Entry 6J54 (electron microscopy, 3.94 A resolution); this record covers chains i and a of the 18 polymer chains in the assembly.

Chain i:
Protein: ATP synthase membrane subunit DAPIT
From: Sus scrofa
Reference sequence: F1RFD4 (F1RFD4_PIG); residues 8-49 here correspond to UniProt positions 9-50 (UniProt number = residue number + 1)
Sequence (42 residues; each row starts with the number of its first residue):
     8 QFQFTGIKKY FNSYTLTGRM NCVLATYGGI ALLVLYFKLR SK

Chain a:
Protein: ATP synthase subunit a
From: Sus scrofa
Reference sequence: Q35915 (ATP6_PIG); residue numbers follow UniProt; this construct covers 1-226
Sequence (226 residues; each row starts with the number of its first residue):
     1 MNENLFASFI APTMMGLPIV TLIIMFPSLL FPTPKRLINN RTISIQQWLI QLTSKQMMAI
    61 HNQKGQTWSL MLMSLIMFIG STNILGLLPH SFTPTTQLSM NLGMAIPLWS ATVFTGFRYK
   121 TKTSLAHFLP QGTPALLIPM LVIIETISLF IQPVALAVRL TANITAGHLL IHLIGGATLA
   181 LLNINTMTAF ITFTILILLT ILEFAVALIQ AYVFTLLVSL YLHDNT
Disordered / not traced: 1, 225-226

Chain i / chain a interface:
Contacting residue pairs (13; chain i residue first):
  Tyr-17(i) with Leu-70(a)
  Tyr-21(i) with Trp-68(a), hydrophobic
  Leu-23(i) with Arg-118(a)
  Thr-24(i) with Trp-68(a); Ala-111(a), hydrogen bond (side chain-backbone); Phe-114(a); Thr-115(a)
  Gly-25(i) with Pro-107(a); Ala-111(a)
  Asn-28(i) with Pro-107(a)
  Leu-31(i) with Leu-102(a); Gly-103(a); Pro-107(a), hydrophobic
Interface residues without a listed pair, chain i (10 interface residues in all): Ser-20, Met-27, Val-30
Interface residues without a listed pair, chain a (13 interface residues in all): Thr-67, Met-71, Ile-106, Ser-110

In short:
The interface between chain i and chain a involves 10 residues on one side and 13 on the other; the contacts
include 1 hydrogen bond. Its one hydrogen-bonded contact is Thr-24(i)/Ala-111(a).
Chain i is ATP synthase membrane subunit DAPIT and chain a is ATP synthase subunit a, both from Sus scrofa;
the structure, Cryo-EM structure of the mammalian E-state ATP synthase FO section, was determined by electron
microscopy, deposited together with 6J5A.
